7AR8 - chains J and K of the 47 polymer chains in the assembly; structure by electron microscopy, 3.53 A resolution.

Chain J:
Molecule: NADH-ubiquinone oxidoreductase chain 6
From: Arabidopsis thaliana
Notes: EC 7.1.1.2
UniProtKB: A0A2P2CLG1 (A0A2P2CLG1_ARATH); residue numbers follow UniProt; this construct covers 1-205
Chain sequence (205 residues; each row starts with the number of its first residue):
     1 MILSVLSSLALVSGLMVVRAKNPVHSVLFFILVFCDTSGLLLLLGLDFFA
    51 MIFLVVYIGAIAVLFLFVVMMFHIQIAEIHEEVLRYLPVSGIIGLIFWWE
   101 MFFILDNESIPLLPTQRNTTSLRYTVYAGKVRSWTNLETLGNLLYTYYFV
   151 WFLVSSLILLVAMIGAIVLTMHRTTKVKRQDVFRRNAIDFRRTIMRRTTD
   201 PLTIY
Not modelled in the structure: 74-109, 175-205

Chain K:
Molecule: NADH dehydrogenase subunit 4L
From: Arabidopsis thaliana
UniProtKB: A0A2P2CLH7 (A0A2P2CLH7_ARATH); residue numbers follow UniProt; this construct covers 1-100
Chain sequence (100 residues; numbered 1 to 100; the number before each row is that of its first residue):
     1 MDLIKYFTFSMIIFILGIWGILLNRRNILIMLMSIELMLLAVNLNFLVFS
    51 VSLDDMMGQVFALLVLTVAAAESAIGLAIFVITFRVRGTIAVEFINSIQG
Not modelled in the structure: 91-100

Chain J / chain K interface:
Pairs across the interface (74; chain J residue first):
  Leu-3(J) / Lys-5(K)
  Leu-3(J) / Tyr-6(K)
  Ser-7(J) / Phe-9(K)
  Ala-10(J) / Phe-9(K)  hydrophobic
  Leu-11(J) / Ile-12(K)  hydrophobic
  Gly-14(J) / Leu-16(K)
  Leu-15(J) / Leu-16(K)
  Val-17(J) / Ile-30(K)
  Val-18(J) / Leu-16(K)  hydrophobic
  Val-18(J) / Gly-20(K)
  Val-18(J) / Ile-30(K)
  Ser-26(J) / Met-33(K)
  Val-27(J) / Met-33(K)  hydrophobic
  Phe-30(J) / Met-33(K)  hydrophobic
  Phe-30(J) / Glu-36(K)
  Phe-30(J) / Leu-37(K)  hydrophobic
  Val-33(J) / Leu-40(K)  hydrophobic
  Phe-34(J) / Leu-40(K)  hydrophobic
  Thr-37(J) / Leu-44(K)
  Leu-40(J) / Tyr-6(K)  hydrophobic
  Leu-40(J) / Phe-9(K)  hydrophobic
  Leu-41(J) / Leu-47(K)  hydrophobic
  Leu-43(J) / Tyr-6(K)
  Leu-44(J) / Tyr-6(K)
  Leu-44(J) / Val-48(K)  hydrophobic
  Leu-44(J) / Val-51(K)  hydrophobic
  Leu-46(J) / Leu-47(K)  hydrophobic
  Leu-46(J) / Val-51(K)  hydrophobic
  Leu-46(J) / Gln-59(K)
  Phe-48(J) / Leu-63(K)  hydrophobic
  Phe-49(J) / Leu-47(K)  hydrophobic
  Phe-49(J) / Gln-59(K)
  Phe-49(J) / Leu-63(K)  hydrophobic
  Phe-53(J) / Leu-40(K)  hydrophobic
  Phe-53(J) / Asn-43(K)
  Phe-53(J) / Leu-44(K)  hydrophobic
  Tyr-57(J) / Leu-40(K)  hydrophobic
  Tyr-57(J) / Asn-43(K)  hydrogen bond
  Tyr-57(J) / Leu-66(K)  hydrophobic
  Ile-61(J) / Ala-70(K)  hydrophobic
  Ile-61(J) / Ser-73(K)
  Leu-64(J) / Leu-77(K)  hydrophobic
  Phe-65(J) / Leu-32(K)  hydrophobic
  Phe-65(J) / Met-33(K)  hydrophobic
  Phe-65(J) / Glu-36(K)
  Phe-65(J) / Leu-77(K)  hydrophobic
  Val-68(J) / Leu-77(K)  hydrophobic
  Val-69(J) / Leu-29(K)  hydrophobic
  Phe-72(J) / Val-81(K)  hydrophobic
  Phe-72(J) / Phe-84(K)  hydrophobic
  Phe-72(J) / Arg-85(K)
  Pro-111(J) / Met-1(K)  hydrophobic
  Pro-111(J) / Ile-4(K)  hydrophobic
  Leu-112(J) / Met-1(K)
  Asn-136(J) / Gln-59(K)
  Thr-139(J) / Met-56(K)
  Leu-140(J) / Val-60(K)  hydrophobic
  Leu-140(J) / Leu-63(K)  hydrophobic
  Leu-143(J) / Val-60(K)  hydrophobic
  Tyr-148(J) / Met-57(K)  hydrogen bond
  Trp-151(J) / Met-57(K)  hydrophobic
  Trp-151(J) / Leu-64(K)  hydrophobic
  Ser-155(J) / Thr-67(K)  hydrogen bond
  Ile-158(J) / Val-68(K)  hydrophobic
  Ile-158(J) / Ala-71(K)  hydrophobic
  Leu-159(J) / Thr-67(K)
  Ala-162(J) / Ala-71(K)  hydrophobic
  Ala-162(J) / Ile-75(K)
  Leu-169(J) / Ala-78(K)  hydrophobic
  Leu-169(J) / Ile-79(K)  hydrophobic
  Leu-169(J) / Ile-82(K)
  Thr-170(J) / Ala-78(K)
  Thr-170(J) / Val-81(K)
  Thr-170(J) / Ile-82(K)
Interface residues without a listed pair, chain J (51 interface residues in all): Ser-4, Lys-21, Pro-23, Ile-52, Val-56, Leu-144, Gly-165, Ala-166
Interface residues without a listed pair, chain K (46 interface residues in all): Leu-23, Asn-27, Ser-34, Ala-69, Ala-74, Phe-80

In short:
51 residues of chain J and 46 residues of chain K are in contact; the contacts include 3 hydrogen bonds. Polar
pairs include Tyr-57(J)/Asn-43(K), Tyr-148(J)/Met-57(K) and Ser-155(J)/Thr-67(K).
Here chain J is NADH-ubiquinone oxidoreductase chain 6 and chain K is NADH dehydrogenase subunit 4L, both from
Arabidopsis thaliana. Entry 7AR8 (Cryo-EM structure of Arabidopsis thaliana complex-I (closed conformation))
was determined by electron microscopy, deposited together with 7AQQ, 7AQR, 7AQW, 7AR7, 7AR9, 7ARB, 7ARC and
7ARD.
